PDB entry 7D4Q | electron microscopy, 2.74 A resolution | chains A and D of the 4 polymer chains in the assembly

== Chain A (and D) ==
Protein: Short transient receptor potential channel 5
From: Homo sapiens
Notes: chain D of this document is another copy of the same molecule, construct and numbering; everything in this record applies to it too
UniProt: Q9UL62 (TRPC5_HUMAN); numbering as in UniProt (aligned over 1-764)
Amino-acid sequence (764 residues; each row starts with the number of its first residue):
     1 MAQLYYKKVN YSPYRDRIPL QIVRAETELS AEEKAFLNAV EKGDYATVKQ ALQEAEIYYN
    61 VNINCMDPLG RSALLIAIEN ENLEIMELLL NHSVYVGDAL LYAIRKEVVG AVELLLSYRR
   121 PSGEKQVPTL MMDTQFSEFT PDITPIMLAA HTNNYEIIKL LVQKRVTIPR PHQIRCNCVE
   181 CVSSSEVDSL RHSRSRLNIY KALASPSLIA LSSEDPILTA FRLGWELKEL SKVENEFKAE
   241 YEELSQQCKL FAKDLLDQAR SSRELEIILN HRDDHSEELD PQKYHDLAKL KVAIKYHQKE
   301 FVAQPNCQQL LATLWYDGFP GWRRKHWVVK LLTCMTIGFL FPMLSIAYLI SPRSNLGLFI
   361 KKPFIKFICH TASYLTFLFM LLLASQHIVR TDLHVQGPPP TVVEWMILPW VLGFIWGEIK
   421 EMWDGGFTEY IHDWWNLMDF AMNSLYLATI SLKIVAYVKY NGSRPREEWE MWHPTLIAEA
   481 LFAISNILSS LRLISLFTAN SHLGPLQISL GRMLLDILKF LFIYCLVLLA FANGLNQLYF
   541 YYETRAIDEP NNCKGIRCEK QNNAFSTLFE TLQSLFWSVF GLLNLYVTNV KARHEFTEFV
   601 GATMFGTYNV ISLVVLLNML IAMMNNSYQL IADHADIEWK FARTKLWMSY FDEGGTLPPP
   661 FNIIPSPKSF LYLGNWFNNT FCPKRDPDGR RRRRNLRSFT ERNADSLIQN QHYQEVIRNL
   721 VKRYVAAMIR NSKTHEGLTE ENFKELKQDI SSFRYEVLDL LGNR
Unresolved in the structure: 1-16, 119-133, 274-285, 387-391, 665-705, 735-738, 762-764
Cystine bridges: C553-C558
Bound ions: Zn2+: H172, C176, C178, C181; Ca2+: E418, N436, D439
Residues lining bound ligands:
  - GWR (8-(3-chloranylphenoxy)-7-[(4-chlorophenyl)methyl]-3-methyl-1-(3-oxidanylpropyl)purine-2,6-dione), molecule 1: L521, C525, L528, R557, F569, L572, Q573, F576, W577
  - GWR, molecule 2: F599, A602, T603, G606, T607, V610
  - phosphatidylethanolamine (PTY), molecule 1: W434, W435, L437, M438, I484, I487, L488, L491, I494, Q507, L510, G511, L514
  - phosphatidylethanolamine (PTY), molecule 2: I523, F531, F599, V600, T603, M604, T607, M619
Reported in the primary citation:
  - binding site for GWR: C525, R557, F569, L572, Q573, F576, W577, F599, A602, T603
  - mutagenesis - C525A: unchanged binding to GWR
  - mutagenesis - R557A, F569A, L572A, Q573A, F599A, F599N, T603A: decreased binding to GWR
  - Ca2+ coordination: E418, N436, D439
  - specificity-determining residues: N443

== Interface between chain A and chain D ==
Residue-residue contacts (161):
  E84(A) - R754(D)  salt bridge
  I146(A) - L20(D)  hydrophobic
  Y155(A) - P68(D)
  E156(A) - L69(D)
  K159(A) - P68(D)
  V162(A) - L20(D)
  V162(A) - Q21(D)
  V162(A) - I22(D)  hydrophobic
  Q163(A) - E28(D)
  V166(A) - L20(D)  hydrogen bond (backbone-backbone)
  T167(A) - R17(D)  hydrogen bond
  T167(A) - I18(D)
  T167(A) - P19(D)
  I168(A) - R17(D)
  I168(A) - I18(D)  hydrogen bond (backbone-backbone)
  I168(A) - L20(D)  hydrophobic
  R170(A) - R17(D)
  R170(A) - I18(D)
  L203(A) - I18(D)  hydrophobic
  L208(A) - L20(D)  hydrophobic
  I209(A) - R24(D)
  A210(A) - R24(D)  hydrogen bond (backbone-side chain)
  L211(A) - V23(D)
  S212(A) - L20(D)
  S212(A) - Q21(D)  hydrogen bond (backbone-backbone)
  S212(A) - V23(D)
  S213(A) - V23(D)
  S213(A) - R24(D)  hydrogen bond (backbone-side chain)
  E214(A) - V23(D)
  E214(A) - R24(D)
  P216(A) - R24(D)
  R260(A) - S137(D)  hydrogen bond (side chain-backbone)
  R260(A) - T140(D)
  R260(A) - L190(D)
  S261(A) - D188(D)
  S261(A) - L190(D)
  S261(A) - R191(D)
  S262(A) - D188(D)  hydrogen bond (backbone-side chain)
  S262(A) - S189(D)  hydrogen bond (side chain-backbone)
  S262(A) - L190(D)  hydrogen bond (side chain-backbone)
  P305(A) - E236(D)
  N306(A) - L190(D)
  Q308(A) - E236(D)
  Q309(A) - S189(D)
  R323(A) - V233(D)
  R323(A) - E234(D)  salt bridge
  R323(A) - N235(D)
  R323(A) - E236(D)
  R324(A) - R175(D)
  R324(A) - C176(D)
  R324(A) - N177(D)  hydrogen bond
  L381(A) - N533(D)
  L381(A) - Q537(D)
  L382(A) - N533(D)
  A384(A) - Q537(D)
  S385(A) - N536(D)
  S385(A) - Q537(D)
  S385(A) - F540(D)
  L393(A) - Y541(D)
  R466(A) - Y541(D)
  R466(A) - H594(D)  hydrogen bond (backbone-side chain)
  M471(A) - E595(D)
  M471(A) - F596(D)
  W472(A) - F596(D)  hydrophobic
  L476(A) - Y542(D)
  L476(A) - H594(D)
  I477(A) - F596(D)  hydrophobic
  E479(A) - Y541(D)  hydrogen bond
  A480(A) - L538(D)  hydrophobic
  A480(A) - F596(D)  hydrophobic
  F482(A) - Q537(D)
  A483(A) - G534(D)
  A483(A) - M604(D)  hydrophobic
  I484(A) - M604(D)  hydrophobic
  N486(A) - N533(D)
  N486(A) - Q537(D)
  I487(A) - A530(D)
  I487(A) - F531(D)  hydrophobic
  I487(A) - G534(D)
  I487(A) - M604(D)  hydrophobic
  S490(A) - L526(D)
  S490(A) - A530(D)
  S490(A) - N533(D)
  L491(A) - A530(D)  hydrophobic
  L493(A) - L526(D)  hydrophobic
  I494(A) - I523(D)  hydrophobic
  I494(A) - L526(D)  hydrophobic
  F497(A) - L526(D)  hydrophobic
  H502(A) - K519(D)
  L506(A) - K519(D)
  L506(A) - M623(D)  hydrophobic
  L510(A) - M619(D)
  M513(A) - M619(D)  hydrophobic
  L514(A) - M619(D)  hydrophobic
  I517(A) - V615(D)  hydrophobic
  I517(A) - M619(D)  hydrophobic
  I556(A) - L585(D)
  R557(A) - Y586(D)
  R557(A) - T588(D)
  R557(A) - N589(D)
  R557(A) - A602(D)
  C558(A) - Y586(D)
  E559(A) - K560(D)  salt bridge
  E559(A) - Y586(D)
  F569(A) - F599(D)  hydrophobic
  Q573(A) - F599(D)
  F576(A) - G606(D)
  F576(A) - V610(D)  hydrophobic
  W577(A) - L585(D)  hydrophobic
  W577(A) - A602(D)
  W577(A) - F605(D)  hydrophobic
  W577(A) - G606(D)
  W577(A) - N609(D)
  F580(A) - N609(D)
  F580(A) - V610(D)  hydrophobic
  F580(A) - L613(D)  hydrophobic
  L582(A) - L583(D)
  L582(A) - F605(D)  hydrophobic
  L620(A) - V614(D)  hydrophobic
  L620(A) - N618(D)
  I621(A) - N618(D)
  M624(A) - V614(D)
  M624(A) - N618(D)
  N625(A) - A622(D)
  N625(A) - N625(D)  hydrogen bond
  Y628(A) - A622(D)
  Y628(A) - M623(D)
  Y628(A) - N626(D)
  Q629(A) - Q629(D)  hydrogen bond
  A632(A) - N626(D)
  K640(A) - E236(D)  salt bridge
  I717(A) - R24(D)
  R718(A) - R24(D)
  V721(A) - R24(D)
  K722(A) - F136(D)
  R723(A) - F136(D)
  A726(A) - F136(D)  hydrophobic
  A726(A) - E138(D)
  I729(A) - L69(D)  hydrophobic
  R730(A) - R105(D)
  K733(A) - R71(D)
  K733(A) - E79(D)  salt bridge
  K733(A) - E740(D)
  K733(A) - E741(D)
  N742(A) - E740(D)
  N742(A) - F743(D)
  F743(A) - F743(D)  hydrophobic
  E745(A) - K747(D)  salt bridge
  L746(A) - F743(D)  hydrophobic
  L746(A) - L746(D)  hydrophobic
  L746(A) - K747(D)
  L746(A) - I750(D)  hydrophobic
  D749(A) - K747(D)
  I750(A) - I750(D)  hydrophobic
  F753(A) - F753(D)  hydrophobic
  F753(A) - R754(D)
  F753(A) - V757(D)  hydrophobic
  E756(A) - R754(D)  salt bridge
  E756(A) - L758(D)
  V757(A) - V757(D)  hydrophobic
  L760(A) - L761(D)  hydrophobic
Interface residues without a listed pair, chain A (109 interface residues in all): K164, P169, A259, L265, E467, W469, E470, L503, C553, Q561, L617, R643, Q714, T734, L761
Interface residues without a listed pair, chain D (96 interface residues in all): E26, K106, F139, P141, V182, S193, F237, V527, L568, G581, A592, R593, T597, E598, V600, I621, T739

== Overview ==
The interface between chain A and chain D involves 109 residues on one side and 96 on the other, with 15
hydrogen bonds and 7 salt bridges. Among the polar pairs are E84(A)-R754(D), R323(A)-E234(D) and
E559(A)-K560(D). From the paper: a binding site for GWR at C525(A), R557(A) and F569(A) among others; R557A,
F569A and L572A of chain A, among others, reduce binding to GWR; 8 substitutions were tested in all.
Chain A and chain D are both Short transient receptor potential channel 5 (Homo sapiens); the structure,
Structure of human TRPC5 in complex with HC-070, was determined by electron microscopy, deposited together
with 7D4P and 7E4T.
